PDB entry 1VQ4 | X-ray diffraction, 2.70 A resolution | chains 0 and 3 of the 32 polymer chains in the assembly

# Chain 0
Molecule: 23S ribosomal RNA
From: Haloarcula marismortui
Sequence (2922 nucleotides; numbered 2 to 2923; the number before each row is that of its first residue):
     2 UUGGCUACUA UGCCAGCUGG UGGAUUGCUC GGCUCAGGCG CUGAUGAAGG ACGUGCCAAG
    62 CUGCGAUAAG CCAUGGGGAG CCGCACGGAG GCGAAGAACC AUGGAUUUCC GAAUGAGAAU
   122 CUCUCUAACA AUUGCUUCGC GCAAUGAGGA ACCCCGAGAA CUGAAACAUC UCAGUAUCGG
   182 GAGGAACAGA AAACGCAAUG UGAUGUCGUU AGUAACCGCG AGUGAACGCG AUACAGCCCA
   242 AACCGAAGCC CUCACGGGCA AUGUGGUGUC AGGGCUACCU CUCAUCAGCC GACCGUCUCG
   302 ACGAAGUCUC UUGGAACAGA GCGUGAUACA GGGUGACAAC CCCGUACUCG AGACCAGUAC
   362 GACGUGCGGU AGUGCCAGAG UAGCGGGGGU UGGAUAUCCC UCGCGAAUAA CGCAGGCAUC
   422 GACUGCGAAG GCUAAACACA ACCUGAGACC GAUAGUGAAC AAGUAGUGUG AACGAACGCU
   482 GCAAAGUACC CUCAGAAGGG AGGCGAAAUA GAGCAUGAAA UCAGUUGGCG AUCGAGCGAC
   542 AGGGCAUACA AGGUCCCUCG ACGAAUGACC GACGCGCGAG CGUCCAGUAA GACUCACGGG
   602 AAGCCGAUGU UCUGUCGUAC GUUUUGAAAA ACGAGCCAGG GAGUGUGUCU GCAUGGCAAG
   662 UCUAACCGGA GUAUCCGGGG AGGCACAGGG AAACCGACAU GGCCGCAGGG CUUUGCCCGA
   722 GGGCCGCCGU CUUCAAGGGC GGGGAGCCAU GUGGACACGA CCCGAAUCCG GACGAUCUAC
   782 GCAUGGACAA GAUGAAGCGU GCCGAAAGGC ACGUGGAAGU CUGUUAGAGU UGGUGUCCUA
   842 CAAUACCCUC UCGUGAUCUA UGUGUAGGGG UGAAAGGCCC AUCGAGUCCG GCAACAGCUG
   902 GUUCCAAUCG AAACAUGUCG AAGCAUGACC UCCGCCGAGG UAGUCUGUGA GGUAGAGCGA
   962 CCGAUUGGUG UGUCCGCCUC CGAGAGGAGU CGGCACACCU GUCAAACUCC AAACUUACAG
  1022 ACGCCGUUUG ACGCGGGGAU UCCGGUGCGC GGGGUAAGCC UGUGUACCAG GAGGGGAACA
  1082 ACCCAGAGAU AGGUUAAGGU CCCCAAGUGU GGAUUAAGUG UAAUCCUCUG AAGGUGGUCU
  1142 CGAGCCCUAG ACAGCCGGGA GGUGAGCUUA GAAGCAGCUA CCCUCUAAGA AAAGCGUAAC
  1202 AGCUUACCGG CCGAGGUUUG AGGCGCCCAA AAUGAUCGGG ACUCAAAUCC ACCACCGAGA
  1262 CCUGUCCGUA CCACUCAUAC UGGUAAUCGA GUAGAUUGGC GCUCUAAUUG GAUGGAAGUA
  1322 GGGGUGAAAA CUCCUAUGGA CCGAUUAGUG ACGAAAAUCC UGGCCAUAGU AGCAGCGAUA
  1382 GUCGGGUGAG AACCCCGACG GCCUAAUGGA UAAGGGUUCC UCAGCACUGC UGAUCAGCUG
  1442 AGGGUUAGCC GGUCCUAAGU CAUACCGCAA CUCGACUAUG ACGAAAUGGG AAACGGGUUA
  1502 AUAUUCCCGU GCCACUAUGC AGUGAAAGUU GACGCCCUGG GGUCGAUCAC GCUGGGCAUU
  1562 CGCCCAGUCG AACCGUCCAA CUCCGUGGAA GCCGUAAUGG CAGGAAGCGG ACGAACGGCG
  1622 GCAUAGGGAA ACGUGAUUCA ACCUGGGGCC CAUGAAAAGA CGAGCAUAGU GUCCGUACCG
  1682 AGAACCGACA CAGGUGUCCA UGGCGGCGAA AGCCAAGGCC UGUCGGGAGC AACCAACGUU
  1742 AGGGAAUUCG GCAAGUUAGU CCCGUACCUU CGGAAGAAGG GAUGCCUGCU CCGGAACGGA
  1802 GCAGGUCGCA GUGACUCGGA AGCUCGGACU GUCUAGUAAC AACAUAGGUG ACCGCAAAUC
  1862 CGCAAGGACU CGUACGGUCA CUGAAUCCUG CCCAGUGCAG GUAUCUGAAC ACCUCGUACA
  1922 AGAGGACGAA GGACCUGUCA ACGGCGGGGG UAACUAUGAC CCUCUUAAGG UAGCGUAGUA
  1982 CCUUGCCGCA UCAGUAGCGG CUUGCAUGAA UGGAUUAACC AGAGCUUCAC UGUCCCAACG
  2042 UUGGGCCCGG UGAACUGUAC AUUCCAGUGC GGAGUCUGGA GACACCCAGG GGGAAGCGAA
  2102 GACCCUAUGG AGCUUUACUG CAGGCUGUCG CUGAGACGUG GUCGCCGAUG UGCAGCAUAG
  2162 GUAGGAGACA CUACACAGGU ACCCGCGCUA GCGGGCCACC GAGUCAACAG UGAAAUACUA
  2222 CCCGUCGGUG ACUGCGACUC UCACUCCGGG AGGAGGACAC CGAUAGCCGG GCAGUUUGAC
  2282 UGGGGCGGUA CGCGCUCGAA AAGAUAUCGA GCGCGCCCUA UGGCUAUCUC AGCCGGGACA
  2342 GAGACCCGGC GAAGAGUGCA AGAGCAAAAG AUAGCUUGAC AGUGUUCUUC CCAACGAGGA
  2402 ACGCUGACGC GAAAGCGUGG UCUAGCGAAC CAAUUAGCCU GCUUGAUGCG GGCAAUUGAU
  2462 GACAGAAAAG CUACCCUAGG GAUAACAGAG UCGUCACUCG CAAGAGCACA UAUCGACCGA
  2522 GUGGCUUGCU ACCUCGAUGU CGGUUCCCUC CAUCCUGCCC GUGCAGAAGC GGGCAAGGGU
  2582 GAGGUUGUUC GCCUAUUAAA GGAGGUCGUG AGCUGGGUUU AGACCGUCGU GAGACAGGUC
  2642 GGCUGCUAUC UACUGGGUGU GUAAUGGUGU CUGACAAGAA CGACCGUAUA GUACGAGAGG
  2702 AACUACGGUU GGUGGCCACU GGUGUACCGG UUGUUCGAGA GAGCACGUGC CGGGUAGCCA
  2762 CGCCACACGG GGUAAGAGCU GAACGCAUCU AAGCUCGAAA CCCACUUGGA AAAGAGACAC
  2822 CGCCGAGGUC CCGCGUACAA GACGCGGUCG AUAGACUCGG GGUGUGCGCG UCGAGGUAAC
  2882 GAGACGUUAA GCCCACGAGC ACUAACAGAC CAAAGCCAUC AU
Not modelled in the structure: 2-9, 126-127, 715, 971-998, 1560, 1952-1963, 2137-2236, 2339-2343, 2665-2666, 2915-2923
Differences from the reference sequence: modified residue (628, 2587-2588, 2619, 2621)
Modified residues: 1MA (6-hydro-1-methyladenosine-5'-monophosphate) at position 628, OMU (o2'-methyluridine 5'-monophosphate) at position 2587, OMG (o2'-methylguanosine-5'-monophosphate) at position 2588, UR3 (3-methyluridine-5'-monophoshate) at position 2619, PSU (pseudouridine-5'-monophosphate) at position 2621
Metal / ion sites: Mg2+ site 1 near G28 (its only coordinating residue here); Na+ site 1: C40, G41, A442; Na+ site 2: G56, A59, G61; Na+ site 3: G66, U107, U108; Mg2+ site 2 near U115 (its only coordinating residue here); Na+ site 4: C141, G142; Na+ site 5 near U146 (its only coordinating residue here); Mg2+ site 3: C162, U2276; K+ site 1: U163, U172; Mg2+ site 4: A165, A167, C168; Na+ site 6: A165, A166; Mg2+ site 5 near A166 (its only coordinating residue here); 63 more Na+ sites not listed; 79 more Mg2+ sites not listed; 2 more K+ sites not listed

# Chain 3
Protein: 50S ribosomal protein L44E
From: Haloarcula marismortui
Reference sequence: P32411 (RL44_HALMA); residues 1-92 here = UniProt positions 1-92
Sequence (92 residues; numbered 1 to 92; the number before each row is that of its first residue):
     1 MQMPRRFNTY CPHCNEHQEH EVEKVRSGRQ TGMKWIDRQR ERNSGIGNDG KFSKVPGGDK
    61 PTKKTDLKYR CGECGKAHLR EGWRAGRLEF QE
Metal / ion sites: Mg2+: Gly45, Asp49
Ligand contacts: Cd2+ (CD): Cys11, His13, Cys14, Cys71, Cys74

# How chain 0 and chain 3 interact
Pairs across the interface (125; chain 0 residue first):
  A169(0) - Asn48(3)  hydrogen bond to the sugar
  U170(0) - Asn48(3)  sugar contact
  U170(0) - Gly50(3)  hydrogen bond to the sugar
  C218(0) - Trp35(3)  phosphate contact
  C218(0) - Gln39(3)  hydrogen bond to the phosphate
  C218(0) - Asn43(3)  hydrogen bond to the phosphate
  G219(0) - Gln39(3)  hydrogen bond to the phosphate
  G219(0) - Lys51(3)  phosphate contact
  G219(0) - Lys54(3)  hydrogen bond to the sugar
  C220(0) - Trp35(3)  base contact
  C220(0) - Lys51(3)  salt bridge to the phosphate
  G389(0) - Ile46(3)  phosphate contact
  G390(0) - Gly45(3)  phosphate contact
  G390(0) - Ile46(3)  hydrogen bond to the phosphate
  A395(0) - Arg42(3)  hydrogen bond to the phosphate
  U396(0) - Trp35(3)  phosphate contact
  U396(0) - Arg38(3)  salt bridge to the phosphate
  U396(0) - Arg42(3)  salt bridge to the phosphate
  C735(0) - Tyr10(3)  base contact
  C735(0) - Asn15(3)  hydrogen bond to the base
  A1922(0) - Met33(3)  base contact
  G1923(0) - Thr31(3)  hydrogen bond to the sugar
  G1923(0) - Met33(3)  sugar contact
  A1924(0) - Arg29(3)  hydrogen bond to the sugar
  A1924(0) - Gln30(3)  sugar contact
  G1925(0) - Arg29(3)  salt bridge to the phosphate
  U2120(0) - Asn48(3)  hydrogen bond to the sugar
  U2120(0) - Ser53(3)  phosphate contact
  G2121(0) - Gly47(3)  hydrogen bond to the phosphate
  G2121(0) - Asn48(3)  phosphate contact
  G2121(0) - Ser53(3)  hydrogen bond to the phosphate
  C2122(0) - Ile46(3)  phosphate contact
  C2122(0) - Gly47(3)  hydrogen bond to the phosphate
  G2316(0) - Pro61(3)  sugar contact
  C2317(0) - Pro61(3)  phosphate contact
  C2317(0) - Thr62(3)  hydrogen bond to the phosphate
  C2317(0) - Arg84(3)  salt bridge to the phosphate
  C2318(0) - Ala85(3)  phosphate contact
  C2318(0) - Gly86(3)  hydrogen bond to the phosphate
  C2319(0) - Met1(3)  hydrogen bond to the phosphate
  U2320(0) - Met1(3)  phosphate contact
  U2320(0) - Gln2(3)  hydrogen bond to the phosphate
  U2320(0) - Met3(3)  base contact
  U2320(0) - Pro4(3)  sugar contact
  U2320(0) - Gln91(3)  hydrogen bond to the sugar
  A2321(0) - Gln91(3)  hydrogen bond to the phosphate
  U2378(0) - Phe7(3)  sugar contact
  U2378(0) - Asn8(3)  hydrogen bond to the phosphate
  G2379(0) - Thr9(3)  hydrogen bond to the phosphate
  G2379(0) - His17(3)  salt bridge to the phosphate
  A2380(0) - Met1(3)  base contact
  A2380(0) - Trp83(3)  base contact
  C2381(0) - Thr9(3)  hydrogen bond to the sugar
  C2381(0) - Tyr10(3)  sugar contact
  C2381(0) - Arg80(3)  hydrogen bond to the sugar
  A2382(0) - Tyr10(3)  sugar contact
  A2382(0) - Pro12(3)  sugar contact
  A2382(0) - Arg80(3)  salt bridge to the phosphate
  G2407(0) - Tyr10(3)  hydrogen bond to the sugar
  G2407(0) - Asn15(3)  hydrogen bond to the sugar
  A2408(0) - Tyr10(3)  sugar contact
  A2408(0) - Asn15(3)  sugar contact
  A2408(0) - Glu16(3)  sugar contact
  A2408(0) - His17(3)  hydrogen bond to the sugar
  C2409(0) - His17(3)  hydrogen bond to the sugar
  C2427(0) - Lys60(3)  hydrogen bond to the base
  C2427(0) - Arg84(3)  salt bridge to the phosphate
  G2428(0) - Lys60(3)  hydrogen bond to the base
  G2428(0) - Lys64(3)  salt bridge to the phosphate
  G2428(0) - Arg84(3)  salt bridge to the phosphate
  C2431(0) - Lys51(3)  sugar contact
  C2432(0) - Ile36(3)  phosphate contact
  A2433(0) - Gln30(3)  hydrogen bond to the sugar
  A2433(0) - Lys34(3)  phosphate contact
  A2433(0) - Ile36(3)  phosphate contact
  A2434(0) - Ser27(3)  sugar contact
  A2434(0) - Gly28(3)  hydrogen bond to the phosphate
  A2434(0) - Gln30(3)  phosphate contact
  A2434(0) - Lys34(3)  phosphate contact
  U2435(0) - Val25(3)  sugar contact
  U2435(0) - Arg26(3)  sugar contact
  U2435(0) - Gly28(3)  phosphate contact
  U2435(0) - Lys68(3)  hydrogen bond to the phosphate
  U2435(0) - Leu79(3)  base contact
  U2436(0) - Lys68(3)  salt bridge to the phosphate
  U2436(0) - Ala77(3)  hydrogen bond to the sugar
  U2436(0) - His78(3)  sugar contact
  U2436(0) - Leu79(3)  sugar contact
  A2437(0) - His13(3)  sugar contact
  A2437(0) - Arg70(3)  salt bridge to the phosphate
  A2437(0) - Lys76(3)  phosphate contact
  A2437(0) - Ala77(3)  hydrogen bond to the phosphate
  G2438(0) - Lys76(3)  salt bridge to the phosphate
  C2450(0) - Met33(3)  phosphate contact
  G2451(0) - Thr31(3)  hydrogen bond to the phosphate
  G2451(0) - Met33(3)  phosphate contact
  G2451(0) - Lys34(3)  salt bridge to the phosphate
  G2451(0) - Trp35(3)  phosphate contact
  G2451(0) - Arg38(3)  hydrogen bond to the sugar
  G2452(0) - Lys34(3)  salt bridge to the phosphate
  G2452(0) - Trp35(3)  hydrogen bond to the phosphate
  A2456(0) - Leu79(3)  base contact
  U2457(0) - Arg80(3)  hydrogen bond to the sugar
  U2457(0) - Glu81(3)  phosphate contact
  U2457(0) - Gly82(3)  hydrogen bond to the phosphate
  U2458(0) - Lys64(3)  phosphate contact
  U2458(0) - Thr65(3)  sugar contact
  U2458(0) - Asp66(3)  sugar contact
  U2458(0) - Glu81(3)  phosphate contact
  U2458(0) - Gly82(3)  hydrogen bond to the phosphate
  G2459(0) - Lys63(3)  hydrogen bond to the phosphate
  G2459(0) - Lys64(3)  hydrogen bond to the phosphate
  A2460(0) - Gly58(3)  sugar contact
  A2460(0) - Asp59(3)  phosphate contact
  A2460(0) - Lys60(3)  hydrogen bond to the phosphate
  A2460(0) - Lys63(3)  salt bridge to the phosphate
  U2461(0) - Gly58(3)  phosphate contact
  U2461(0) - Asp59(3)  hydrogen bond to the phosphate
  U2461(0) - Lys60(3)  phosphate contact
  G2462(0) - Lys60(3)  hydrogen bond to the base
  G2462(0) - Pro61(3)  base contact
  A2468(0) - Asn48(3)  base contact
  A2468(0) - Gly50(3)  hydrogen bond to the base
  A2468(0) - Ser53(3)  base contact
  A2468(0) - Lys54(3)  salt bridge to the phosphate
Also at the interface, not in a pair above, chain 0 (54 interface residues in all): G2426, A2467
Also at the interface, not in a pair above, chain 3 (61 interface residues in all): Gly32, Asp49

# In short
54 residues of chain 0 face 61 of chain 3 across their interface; the contacts include 48 hydrogen bonds and
17 salt bridges. Polar contacts include C735(0)-Asn15(3), C2427(0)-Lys60(3) and G2428(0)-Lys60(3). Bound to
chain 3: Cd2+. C40(0), G41(0) and A442(0) form the Na+ site 1.
Chain 0 is 23S ribosomal RNA and chain 3 is 50S ribosomal protein L44E, both from Haloarcula marismortui; the
structure, The structure of the transition state analogue "DAA" bound to the large ribosomal subunit of
Haloarcula ..., was determined by X-ray diffraction together with 1VQ5, 1VQ8, 1VQ9, 1VQK, 1VQL, 1VQM, 1VQO and
1VQP from the same study.
